Entry 3HS5 (X-ray diffraction, 2.10 A resolution); this record covers chains A and B.

Chain A (and B):
Molecule: Prostaglandin G/H synthase 2
Source organism: Mus musculus
Notes: EC 1.14.99.1; chain B of this document is another copy of the same molecule, construct and numbering; everything in this record applies to it too
UniProtKB: Q05769 (PGH2_MOUSE); the construct lacks a stretch of the UniProt sequence, so the offset changes along the chain: 35-105 = UniProt 20-90; 106-618 = UniProt 92-604
Amino-acid sequence (591 residues; numbered 29 to 618 plus 1 insertion-coded residue; the number before each row is that of its first residue):
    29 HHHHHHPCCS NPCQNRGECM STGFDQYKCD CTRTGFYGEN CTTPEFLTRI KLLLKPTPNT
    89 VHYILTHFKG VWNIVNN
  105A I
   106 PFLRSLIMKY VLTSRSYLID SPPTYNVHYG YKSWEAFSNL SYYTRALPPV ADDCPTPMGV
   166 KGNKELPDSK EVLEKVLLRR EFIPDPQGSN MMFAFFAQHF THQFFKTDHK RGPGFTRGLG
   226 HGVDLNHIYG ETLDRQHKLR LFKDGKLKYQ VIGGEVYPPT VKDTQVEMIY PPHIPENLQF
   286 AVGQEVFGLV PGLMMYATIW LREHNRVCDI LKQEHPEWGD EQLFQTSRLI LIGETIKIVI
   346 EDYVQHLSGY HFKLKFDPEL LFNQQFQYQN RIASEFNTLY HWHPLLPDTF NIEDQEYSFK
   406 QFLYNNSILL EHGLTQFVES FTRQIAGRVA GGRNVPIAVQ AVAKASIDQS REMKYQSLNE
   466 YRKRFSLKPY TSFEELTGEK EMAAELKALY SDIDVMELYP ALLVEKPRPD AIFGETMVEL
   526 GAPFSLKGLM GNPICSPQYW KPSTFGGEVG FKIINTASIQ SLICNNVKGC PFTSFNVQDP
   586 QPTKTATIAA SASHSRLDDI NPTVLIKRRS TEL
Disordered / not traced: 29-32, 584-618 (chain B: 29-32, 583-618)
Disulfide bonds: Cys36-Cys47, Cys37-Cys159, Cys41-Cys57, Cys59-Cys69, Cys569-Cys575
Glycans and other covalent adducts: N-acetylglucosamine (NAG) linked to Asn68, Asn410; glycan linked to Asn144
Construct notes: expression tag (29-34); engineered mutation Ala594 (Asn580 in Q05769)
Metal / ion sites: protoporphyrin IX containing co Co near His388 (its only coordinating residue here)
Residues lining bound ligands:
  - arachidonic acid (ACD): Val116, Leu117, Arg120, Phe205, Thr206, Phe209, Val344, Ile345, Tyr348, Val349, Leu352, Ser353, Tyr355, Phe381, Leu384, Tyr385, Trp387, Phe518, Met522, Val523, Gly526, Ala527, Ser530, Leu531, Leu534
  - acrylic acid (AKR), molecule 1: Thr237, Asp239, Arg240, Lys243, Gln270, Val271, Glu272, Glu290
  - acrylic acid (AKR), molecule 2: Ser477, Phe478, Glu479, Ala488, Lys492
  - protoporphyrin IX containing co (COH): Tyr148, Ala199, Phe200, Ala202, Gln203, Thr206, His207, Phe210, Lys211, Thr212, His214, Leu294, Val295, Asn382, Tyr385, His386, Trp387, His388, Leu390, Leu391, Phe404, Leu408, Val444, Val447
Swiss-Prot annotation at these positions:
  - active site: His207 (Proton acceptor), Tyr385 (For cyclooxygenase activity)
  - binding site (substrate): Arg120, Tyr355
  - binding site (heme b): His388
  - site: Ser530 (Aspirin-acetylated serine), Asn606 (Not glycosylated)
  - modified residue: Cys540 (S-nitrosocysteine), Ser579 (O-acetylserine)
  - glycosylation (N-linked (GlcNAc...) asparagine): Asn68, Asn144, Asn410
What the authors report for this chain:
  - binding site for arachidonic acid: Arg120, Phe205, Phe209, Val228, Val344, Tyr355, Phe381, Tyr385, Ser530, Leu531, Leu534
  - catalytic residues: Tyr385
  - contacts within the chain: Arg120-Glu524 (salt bridge), Arg120-Leu531
  - conformationally variable residues (side-chain flip): Arg120, Ser530, Leu531
  - mutagenesis - L531A (less than a 2-fold), L531P (less than a 2-fold), L531T (less than a 2-fold): decreased catalytic activity on arachidonic acid
  - mutagenesis - L531A, L531P: increased binding to arachidonic acid
  - post-translational modification sites: Asn68, Asn144, Asn410

Interface between chain A and chain B:
Pairs across the interface - 112 pairs, chain A then chain B:
  Arg44(A) with Gln543(B)
  Glu46(A) with Gln543(B); Lys546(B), salt bridge; Ser548(B), hydrogen bond
  Met48(A) with His320(B); Gly551(B); Gly552(B)
  Ser49(A) with His320(B), hydrogen bond (backbone-side chain); Glu322(B), hydrogen bond; Trp323(B), hydrogen bond
  Thr50(A) with Glu322(B)
  Gly51(A) with Glu322(B), hydrogen bond (backbone-side chain)
  Phe52(A) with Pro321(B); Glu322(B)
  Asp58(A) with Lys546(B); Pro547(B); Ser548(B), hydrogen bond
  Thr60(A) with Lys546(B); Pro547(B)
  Arg61(A) with Phe367(B); Pro542(B), hydrogen bond (side chain-backbone); Trp545(B), hydrogen bond (side chain-backbone); Lys546(B)
  Asp125(A) with Gln543(B), hydrogen bond
  Pro127(A) with Tyr373(B); Ser541(B)
  Pro128(A) with Tyr544(B), hydrogen bond (backbone-side chain)
  Thr129(A) with Tyr544(B)
  Tyr134(A) with Glu326(B), hydrogen bond; Gln330(B)
  Tyr136(A) with Glu326(B); Gln327(B); Gln330(B)
  Lys137(A) with Leu334(B); Gln543(B); Tyr544(B); Thr549(B)
  Ser138(A) with Gln330(B)
  Trp139(A) with Asp229(B); Gln330(B); Arg333(B); Leu334(B); Ile337(B), hydrophobic; Asn537(B); Pro538(B), hydrophobic
  Glu140(A) with Leu238(B); Gln330(B)
  Phe142(A) with Pro538(B), hydrophobic; Tyr544(B)
  Asp229(A) with Trp139(B)
  Leu238(A) with Glu140(B)
  His320(A) with Met48(B); Ser49(B), hydrogen bond (side chain-backbone)
  Pro321(A) with Phe52(B)
  Glu322(A) with Ser49(B), hydrogen bond; Thr50(B); Gly51(B), hydrogen bond (side chain-backbone); Phe52(B)
  Trp323(A) with Ser49(B), hydrogen bond
  Glu326(A) with Tyr134(B), hydrogen bond; Tyr136(B)
  Gln327(A) with Tyr136(B), hydrogen bond (backbone-side chain)
  Gln330(A) with Tyr134(B); Tyr136(B); Ser138(B); Trp139(B); Glu140(B)
  Arg333(A) with Trp139(B)
  Leu334(A) with Lys137(B); Trp139(B)
  Ile337(A) with Trp139(B), hydrophobic
  Phe367(A) with Arg61(B); Gln370(B), hydrogen bond (backbone-side chain)
  Asn368(A) with Gln370(B)
  Gln369(A) with Gln370(B), hydrogen bond (backbone-side chain)
  Gln370(A) with Phe367(B), hydrogen bond (side chain-backbone); Asn368(B); Gln369(B), hydrogen bond (side chain-backbone)
  Phe371(A) with Gln372(B), hydrogen bond (backbone-side chain)
  Gln372(A) with Phe371(B), hydrogen bond (side chain-backbone); Gln372(B); Tyr373(B), hydrogen bond (side chain-backbone)
  Tyr373(A) with Pro127(B), hydrophobic; Gln372(B), hydrogen bond (backbone-side chain); Gln374(B), hydrogen bond (backbone-side chain)
  Gln374(A) with Tyr373(B), hydrogen bond (side chain-backbone); Gln374(B)
  Asn537(A) with Trp139(B)
  Pro538(A) with Trp139(B), hydrophobic; Phe142(B), hydrophobic
  Ser541(A) with Pro127(B)
  Pro542(A) with Arg61(B), hydrogen bond (backbone-side chain)
  Gln543(A) with Arg44(B); Asp125(B), hydrogen bond; Lys137(B)
  Tyr544(A) with Pro127(B); Pro128(B), hydrogen bond (side chain-backbone); Thr129(B); Lys137(B); Phe142(B)
  Trp545(A) with Arg61(B), hydrogen bond (backbone-side chain)
  Lys546(A) with Glu46(B), salt bridge; Asp58(B); Thr60(B); Arg61(B)
  Pro547(A) with Asp58(B); Thr60(B)
  Ser548(A) with Glu46(B); Asp58(B), hydrogen bond
  Thr549(A) with Lys137(B)
  Gly551(A) with Met48(B)
  Gly552(A) with Met48(B)
Other interface residues (no listed pair), chain A (56 interface residues in all): Val228, Leu366
Other interface residues (no listed pair), chain B (58 interface residues in all): Val228, Glu319, Glu364, Leu366

Summary:
56 residues of chain A and 58 residues of chain B are in contact, with 32 hydrogen bonds and 2 salt bridges.
Among the polar pairs are Glu46(A)-Lys546(B), Glu46(A)-Ser548(B) and Ser49(A)-His320(B). The paper reports the
catalytic residue Tyr385(A); L531A, L531P and L531T of chain A reduce catalytic activity on arachidonic acid.
Both chains are Prostaglandin G/H synthase 2 (Mus musculus). Entry 3HS5 (X-ray crystal structure of
arachidonic acid bound to the cyclooxygenase channel of cyclooxygenase-2) was determined by X-ray diffraction,
deposited together with 3HS6, 3HS7 and 3KRK.
